PDB entry 4YA0 | X-ray diffraction, 2.80 A resolution | chains H and I of the 30 polymer chains in the assembly

[Chain H]
Name: Proteasome subunit beta type-2
From: Saccharomyces cerevisiae (strain ATCC 204508 / S288c)
Notes: EC 3.4.25.1
UniProtKB: P25043 (PSB2_YEAST); residues 1-232 here correspond to UniProt positions 30-261 (UniProt number = residue number + 29)
Sequence (232 residues; numbered 1 to 232; the number before each row is that of its first residue):
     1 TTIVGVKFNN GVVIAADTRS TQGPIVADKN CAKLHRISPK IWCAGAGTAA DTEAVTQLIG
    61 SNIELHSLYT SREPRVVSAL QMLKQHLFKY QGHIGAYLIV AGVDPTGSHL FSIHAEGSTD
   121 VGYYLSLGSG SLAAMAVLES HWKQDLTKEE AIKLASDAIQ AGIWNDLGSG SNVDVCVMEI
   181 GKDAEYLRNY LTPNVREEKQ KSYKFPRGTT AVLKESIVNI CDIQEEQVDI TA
Unresolved in the structure: 227-232
Sequence notes: engineered mutation Glu-116 (His145 in P25043)

[Chain I]
Name: Proteasome subunit beta type-3
From: Saccharomyces cerevisiae (strain ATCC 204508 / S288c)
Notes: EC 3.4.25.1
UniProtKB: P25451 (PSB3_YEAST); residues 0-204 here correspond to UniProt positions 1-205 (UniProt number = residue number + 1)
Sequence (205 residues; each row starts with the number of its first residue; numbering starts at 0):
     0 MSDPSSINGG IVVAMTGKDC VAIACDLRLG SQSLGVSNKF EKIFHYGHVF LGITGLATDV
    60 TTLNEMFRYK TNLYKLKEER AIEPETFTQL VSSSLYERRF GPYFVGPVVA GINSKSGKPF
   120 IAGFDLIGCI DEAKDFIVSG TASDQLFGMC ESLYEPNLEP EDLFETISQA LLNAADRDAL
   180 SGWGAVVYII KKDEVVKRYL KMRQD
Unresolved in the structure: 0
Bound ions: Mg2+ site 1: Ala-174, Asp-177, Ser-180; Mg2+ site 2: Asp-204 (shared with 3 residues of chain Y)

[Interface between chain H and chain I]
Pairs across the interface - 59 pairs, chain H then chain I:
  Ile-25(H) / Asp-143(I)
  Ile-25(H) / Phe-146(I)  hydrophobic
  Val-26(H) / Phe-146(I)
  Ala-27(H) / Asp-130(I)
  Ala-27(H) / Phe-146(I)
  Asp-28(H) / Asp-130(I)
  Lys-29(H) / Glu-150(I)  salt bridge
  Thr-48(H) / Ile-126(I)
  Ala-49(H) / Cys-128(I)  hydrophobic
  Ala-50(H) / Tyr-95(I)
  Ala-50(H) / Ile-126(I)  hydrophobic
  Ala-50(H) / Cys-128(I)
  Asp-51(H) / Tyr-95(I)  hydrogen bond
  Asp-51(H) / Arg-98(I)  salt bridge
  Ala-54(H) / Tyr-95(I)
  Tyr-90(H) / Phe-99(I)  hydrophobic
  His-93(H) / Arg-98(I)  hydrogen bond (backbone-side chain)
  His-93(H) / Phe-99(I)
  Ile-94(H) / Phe-99(I)  hydrophobic
  Arg-196(H) / Glu-150(I)  salt bridge
  Lys-199(H) / Glu-150(I)
  Lys-199(H) / Ser-151(I)
  Lys-199(H) / Tyr-153(I)
  Ser-202(H) / Glu-154(I)
  Tyr-203(H) / Ser-151(I)
  Tyr-203(H) / Leu-152(I)  hydrophobic
  Lys-204(H) / Asp-161(I)  salt bridge
  Phe-205(H) / Leu-152(I)  hydrophobic
  Phe-205(H) / Gln-168(I)
  Arg-207(H) / Glu-160(I)  salt bridge
  Arg-207(H) / Asp-161(I)  salt bridge
  Gly-208(H) / Glu-164(I)  hydrogen bond (backbone-side chain)
  Thr-209(H) / Glu-164(I)
  Thr-210(H) / Glu-164(I)  hydrogen bond
  Thr-210(H) / Ser-167(I)
  Thr-210(H) / Gln-168(I)  hydrogen bond
  Thr-210(H) / Leu-171(I)
  Thr-210(H) / Leu-199(I)
  Ala-211(H) / Leu-199(I)
  Ala-211(H) / Lys-200(I)  hydrogen bond (backbone-backbone)
  Val-212(H) / Tyr-198(I)
  Leu-213(H) / Tyr-198(I)  hydrogen bond (backbone-backbone)
  Leu-213(H) / Leu-199(I)
  Leu-213(H) / Lys-200(I)
  Lys-214(H) / Lys-196(I)
  Lys-214(H) / Arg-197(I)
  Lys-214(H) / Tyr-198(I)  hydrogen bond (backbone-backbone)
  Glu-215(H) / Lys-196(I)
  Glu-215(H) / Arg-197(I)  salt bridge
  Ser-216(H) / Val-195(I)
  Ser-216(H) / Lys-196(I)  hydrogen bond (backbone-backbone)
  Ile-217(H) / Val-194(I)
  Val-218(H) / Val-194(I)  hydrogen bond (backbone-backbone)
  Val-218(H) / Lys-196(I)
  Asn-219(H) / His-44(I)
  Ile-220(H) / Gly-46(I)
  Ile-220(H) / Phe-49(I)  hydrophobic
  Ile-220(H) / Val-194(I)  hydrophobic
  Asp-222(H) / Lys-74(I)  salt bridge
Also at the interface, not in a pair above, chain H (35 interface residues in all): Pro-206
Also at the interface, not in a pair above, chain I (36 interface residues in all): His-47, Ala-132, Glu-158, Phe-163, Thr-165, Tyr-187

[Summary]
35 residues of chain H and 36 residues of chain I are in contact, with 10 hydrogen bonds and 8 salt bridges.
Polar contacts include Lys-29(H)/Glu-150(I), Asp-51(H)/Arg-98(I) and Arg-196(H)/Glu-150(I). Ala-174(I),
Asp-177(I) and Ser-180(I) form the Mg2+ site 1.
Here chain H is Proteasome subunit beta type-2 and chain I is Proteasome subunit beta type-3, both from
Saccharomyces cerevisiae (strain ATCC 204508 / S288c). Entry 4YA0 (Yeast 20S proteasome beta2-H116E mutant in
complex with Ac-PAE-ep) was determined by X-ray diffraction, deposited together with 4Y69, 4Y6A, 4Y6V, 4Y6Z,
4Y70, 4Y74 and 34 further entries.
